Entry 7TAW (electron microscopy, 2.70 A resolution); this record covers chains f and m of the 24 polymer chains in the assembly.

== Chain f ==
Name: CRISPR type I-F/YPEST-associated protein Csy3
UniProt: A0A444M080 (A0A444M080_PSEAI); residues 21-361 here correspond to UniProt positions 2-342 (UniProt number = residue number - 19)
Sequence (360 residues; each row starts with the number of its first residue):
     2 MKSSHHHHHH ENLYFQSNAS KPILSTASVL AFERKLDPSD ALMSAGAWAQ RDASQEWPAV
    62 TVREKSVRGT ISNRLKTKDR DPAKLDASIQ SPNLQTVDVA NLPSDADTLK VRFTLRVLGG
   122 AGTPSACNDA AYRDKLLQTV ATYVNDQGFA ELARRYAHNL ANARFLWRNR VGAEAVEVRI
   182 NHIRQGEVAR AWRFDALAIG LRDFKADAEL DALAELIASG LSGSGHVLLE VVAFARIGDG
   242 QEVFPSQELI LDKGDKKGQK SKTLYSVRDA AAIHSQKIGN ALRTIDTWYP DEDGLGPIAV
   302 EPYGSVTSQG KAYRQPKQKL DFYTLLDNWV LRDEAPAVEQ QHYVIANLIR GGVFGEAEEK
Disordered / not traced: 2-23, 359-361
Differences from the reference sequence: initiating methionine (2); expression tag (3-20)

== Chain m ==
Molecule: 61-nt RNA strand
Sequence (61 nucleotides; each row starts with the number of its first residue):
     1 CUAAGAAAUU CACGGCGGGC UUGAUGUCCG CGUCUACCUG AUUCACUGCC GUAUAGGCAG
    61 C
Differences from the reference sequence: conflict A41 (G1458 in 313291946), A53 (G1446 in 313291946)

== How chain f and chain m interact ==
Residue-residue contacts (47):
  Ala32(f) with G23(m), sugar contact
  Phe33(f) with G23(m), hydrogen bond to the sugar; A24(m), sugar contact
  Glu34(f) with G23(m), sugar contact; A24(m), phosphate contact
  Arg35(f) with A24(m), salt bridge to the phosphate; U25(m), salt bridge to the phosphate
  Val68(f) with C31(m), sugar contact; U33(m), phosphate contact
  Arg69(f) with C31(m), hydrogen bond to the sugar; G32(m), sugar contact; U33(m), hydrogen bond to the sugar
  Gly70(f) with C31(m), hydrogen bond to the base
  Thr71(f) with G32(m), phosphate contact
  Leu95(f) with U33(m), sugar contact
  Gln96(f) with C31(m), hydrogen bond to the base
  Val98(f) with C31(m), base contact
  Trp168(f) with G26(m), base contact
  Arg169(f) with C29(m), salt bridge to the phosphate; G30(m), salt bridge to the phosphate
  Ser247(f) with U27(m), phosphate contact; C28(m), phosphate contact
  Gln248(f) with U27(m), hydrogen bond to the sugar; C28(m), hydrogen bond to the sugar; C29(m), phosphate contact
  Glu249(f) with U27(m), base contact
  Leu250(f) with U27(m), base contact
  Ser262(f) with C31(m), base contact
  His275(f) with U27(m), salt bridge to the phosphate
  Gln277(f) with U25(m), sugar contact; G26(m), sugar contact; U27(m), hydrogen bond to the phosphate
  Lys278(f) with G26(m), hydrogen bond to the base; C28(m), salt bridge to the phosphate
  Asn281(f) with G26(m), hydrogen bond to the phosphate
  Arg284(f) with U25(m), sugar contact; G26(m), salt bridge to the phosphate
  Glu302(f) with G26(m), phosphate contact
  Thr308(f) with G26(m), base contact
  Ser309(f) with G26(m), hydrogen bond to the base
  Arg351(f) with A24(m), hydrogen bond to the sugar; U25(m), sugar contact
  Gly352(f) with A24(m), sugar contact
  Gly353(f) with G23(m), hydrogen bond to the sugar; A24(m), sugar contact
  Val354(f) with G23(m), base contact; A24(m), base contact
Also at the interface, not in a pair above, chain f (31 interface residues in all): Ser67

== In short ==
31 residues of chain f and 11 residues of chain m are in contact, with 13 hydrogen bonds and 7 salt bridges.
Polar pairs include Gly70(f)-C31(m), Gln96(f)-C31(m) and Lys278(f)-G26(m).
Here chain f is CRISPR type I-F/YPEST-associated protein Csy3 and chain m is a 61-nt RNA strand. Entry 7TAW
(Cryo-EM structure of the Csy-AcrIF24-promoter DNA dimer) was determined by electron microscopy (same
publication as 7T3J, 7T3K, 7T3L and 7TAX).
